PDB entry 6N32 | X-ray diffraction, 2.20 A resolution | chains H and M of the 4 polymer chains in the assembly

[Chain H]
Protein: Fab 2G12 heavy chain
Organism: Homo sapiens
UniProt: P0DOX5 (IGG1_HUMAN); the construct has insertions or renumbered stretches relative to UniProt, so the offset changes along the chain: 114-127 = UniProt 120-133; 130-154 = UniProt 134-158; 162-169 = UniProt 161-168; 171-180 = UniProt 169-178; 3 more segments
Sequence (225 residues; numbered 1 to 229 plus 10 insertion-coded residues; 14 numbers in that range are skipped by the numbering (no residue carries them; nothing is unmodelled there); the number before each row is that of its first residue; a row labelled like 82A-82C holds insertion residues (82A, then the next letters in order)):
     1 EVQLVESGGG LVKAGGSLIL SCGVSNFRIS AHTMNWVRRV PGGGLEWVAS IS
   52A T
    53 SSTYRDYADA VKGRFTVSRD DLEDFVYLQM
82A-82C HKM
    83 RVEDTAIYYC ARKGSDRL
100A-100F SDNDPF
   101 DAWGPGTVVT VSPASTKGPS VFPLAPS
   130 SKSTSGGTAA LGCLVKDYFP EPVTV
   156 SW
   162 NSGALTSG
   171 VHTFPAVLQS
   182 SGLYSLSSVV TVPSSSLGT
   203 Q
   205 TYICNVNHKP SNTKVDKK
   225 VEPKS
Disordered / not traced: 130-135, 229
Disulfides: Cys22-Cys92, Cys142-Cys208

[Chain M]
Protein: Fab 2G12 light chain
Organism: Homo sapiens
UniProt: P0DOX7 (IGK_HUMAN); residues 109-213 carry their UniProt numbers (105 of 213 residues fall inside the UniProt entry; the rest is not from it)
Sequence (213 residues; numbered 1 to 213; the number before each row is that of its first residue):
     1 DVVMTQSPST LSASVGDTIT ITCRASQSIE TWLAWYQQKP GKAPKLLIYK ASTLKTGVPS
    61 RFSGSGSGTE FTLTISGLQF DDFATYHCQH YAGYSATFGQ GTRVEIKRTV AAPSVFIFPP
   121 SDEQLKSGTA SVVCLLNNFY PREAKVQWKV DNALQSGNSQ ESVTEQDSKD STYSLSSTLT
   181 LSKADYEKHK VYACEVTHQG LSSPVTKSFN RGE
Disulfides: Cys23-Cys88, Cys134-Cys194

[Chain H / chain M interface]
Pairs across the interface - 34 pairs, chain H then chain M:
  Phe122(H) - Ser121(M)
  Phe122(H) - Glu123(M)
  Phe122(H) - Gln124(M)
  Pro123(H) - Ser121(M)
  Leu124(H) - Phe118(M)  hydrophobic
  Leu124(H) - Val133(M)  hydrophobic
  Ala125(H) - Phe118(M)
  Ala139(H) - Phe116(M)  hydrophobic
  Ala139(H) - Phe118(M)
  Leu143(H) - Ser131(M)
  Lys145(H) - Gln124(M)
  Lys145(H) - Ser131(M)
  His172(H) - Asn137(M)
  His172(H) - Asn138(M)  hydrogen bond
  His172(H) - Asp167(M)
  His172(H) - Ser174(M)
  Phe174(H) - Leu135(M)  hydrophobic
  Phe174(H) - Ser162(M)
  Phe174(H) - Thr164(M)
  Phe174(H) - Ser174(M)
  Phe174(H) - Leu175(M)
  Phe174(H) - Ser176(M)
  Pro175(H) - Ser162(M)  hydrogen bond (backbone-side chain)
  Pro175(H) - Val163(M)
  Val177(H) - Gln160(M)
  Val177(H) - Glu161(M)
  Val177(H) - Ser162(M)
  Leu178(H) - Gln160(M)  hydrogen bond (backbone-side chain)
  Gln179(H) - Gln160(M)
  Val190(H) - Leu135(M)  hydrophobic
  Thr192(H) - Asn137(M)
  Lys221(H) - Glu123(M)  salt bridge
  Lys228(H) - Asp122(M)  salt bridge
  Lys228(H) - Glu213(M)  salt bridge
Also at the interface, not in a pair above, chain H (21 interface residues in all): Thr137, Ala138, Leu140, Thr173
Also at the interface, not in a pair above, chain M (22 interface residues in all): Thr129

[Summary]
The interface between chain H and chain M involves 21 residues on one side and 22 on the other, with 3
hydrogen bonds and 3 salt bridges. Polar pairs include Lys221(H)-Glu123(M), Lys228(H)-Asp122(M) and
Lys228(H)-Glu213(M).
Here chain H is Fab 2G12 heavy chain and chain M is Fab 2G12 light chain, both from Homo sapiens. Entry 6N32
(Anti-HIV-1 Fab 2G12 re-refinement) was determined by X-ray diffraction, deposited together with 6N2X and
6N35.
